6WMU - chains D and F of the 12 polymer chains in the assembly; structure by electron microscopy, 3.18 A resolution.

# Chain D
Name: DNA-directed RNA polymerase subunit beta'
Source organism: Escherichia coli
Notes: EC 2.7.7.6
UniProtKB: P0A8T7 (RPOC_ECOLI); residue numbers follow UniProt; this construct covers 1-1407
Amino-acid sequence (1430 residues; numbered 1 to 1430; the number before each row is that of its first residue):
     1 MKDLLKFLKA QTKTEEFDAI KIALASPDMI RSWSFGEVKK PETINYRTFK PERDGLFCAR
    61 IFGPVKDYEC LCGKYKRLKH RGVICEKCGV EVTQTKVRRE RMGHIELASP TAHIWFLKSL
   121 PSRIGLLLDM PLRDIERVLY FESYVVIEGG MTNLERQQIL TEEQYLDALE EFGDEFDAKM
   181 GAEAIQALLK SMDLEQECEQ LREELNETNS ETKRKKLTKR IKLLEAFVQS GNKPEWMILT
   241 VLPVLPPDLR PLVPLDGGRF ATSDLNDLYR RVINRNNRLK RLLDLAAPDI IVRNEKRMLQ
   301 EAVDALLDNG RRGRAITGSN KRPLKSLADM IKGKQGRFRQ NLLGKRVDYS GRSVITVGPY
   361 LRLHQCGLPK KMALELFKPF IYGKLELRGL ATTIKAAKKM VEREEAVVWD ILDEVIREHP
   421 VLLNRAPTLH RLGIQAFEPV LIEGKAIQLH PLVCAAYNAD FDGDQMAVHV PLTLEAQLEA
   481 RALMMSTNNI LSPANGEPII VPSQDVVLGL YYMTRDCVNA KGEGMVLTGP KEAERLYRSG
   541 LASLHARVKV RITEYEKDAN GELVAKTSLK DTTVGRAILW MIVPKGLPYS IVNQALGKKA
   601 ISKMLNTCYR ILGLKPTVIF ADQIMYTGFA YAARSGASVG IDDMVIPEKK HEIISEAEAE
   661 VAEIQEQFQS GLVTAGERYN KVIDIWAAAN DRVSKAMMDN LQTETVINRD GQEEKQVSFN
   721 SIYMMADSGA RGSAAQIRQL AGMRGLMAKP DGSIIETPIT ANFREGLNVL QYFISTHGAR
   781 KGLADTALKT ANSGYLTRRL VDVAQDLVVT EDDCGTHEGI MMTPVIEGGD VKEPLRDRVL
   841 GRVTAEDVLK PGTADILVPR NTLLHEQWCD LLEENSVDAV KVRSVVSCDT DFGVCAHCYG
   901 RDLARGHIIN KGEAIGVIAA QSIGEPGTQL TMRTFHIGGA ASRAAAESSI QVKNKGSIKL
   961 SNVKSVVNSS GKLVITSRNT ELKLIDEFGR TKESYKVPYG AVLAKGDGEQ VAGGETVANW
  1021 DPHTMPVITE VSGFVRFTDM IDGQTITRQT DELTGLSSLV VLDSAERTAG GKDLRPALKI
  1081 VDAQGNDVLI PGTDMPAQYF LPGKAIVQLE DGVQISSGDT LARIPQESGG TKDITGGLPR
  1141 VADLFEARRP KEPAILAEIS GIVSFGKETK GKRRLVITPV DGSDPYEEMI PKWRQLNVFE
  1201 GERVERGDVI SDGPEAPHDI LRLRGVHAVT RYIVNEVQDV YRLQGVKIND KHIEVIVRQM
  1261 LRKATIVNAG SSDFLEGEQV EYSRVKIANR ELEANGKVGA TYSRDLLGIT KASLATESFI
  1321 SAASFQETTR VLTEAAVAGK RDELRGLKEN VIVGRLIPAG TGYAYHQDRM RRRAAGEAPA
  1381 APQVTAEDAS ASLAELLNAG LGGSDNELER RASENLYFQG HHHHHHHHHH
Disordered / not traced: 1-2, 933-943, 1377-1430
Construct notes: expression tag (1408-1430)
Swiss-Prot annotation at these positions:
  - binding site (Zn(2+)): Cys70, Cys72, Cys85, Cys88, Cys814, Cys888, Cys895, Cys898
  - binding site (Mg(2+)): Asp460, Asp462, Asp464
  - modified residue: Lys983 (N6-acetyllysine)
Bound ions: Zn2+ site 1: Cys70, Cys72, Cys85, Cys88; Mg2+: Asp462, Asp464; Zn2+ site 2: Cys814, Cys888, Cys895, Cys898

# Chain F
Name: RNA polymerase sigma factor RpoD
Source organism: Escherichia coli
UniProtKB: Q0P6L9 (Q0P6L9_ECOLX); residue numbers follow UniProt; this construct covers 1-613
Amino-acid sequence (613 residues; each row starts with the number of its first residue):
     1 MEQNPQSQLK LLVTRGKEQG YLTYAEVNDH LPEDIVDSDQ IEDIIQMIND MGIQVMEEAP
    61 DADDLMLAEN TADEDAAEAA AQVLSSVESE IGRTTDPVRM YMREMGTVEL LTREGEIDIA
   121 KRIEDGINQV QCSVAEYPEA ITYLLEQYDR VEAEEARLSD LITGFVDPNA EEDLAPTATH
   181 VGSELSQEDL DDDEDEDEED GDDDSADDDN SIDPELAREK FAELRAQYVV TRDTIKAKGR
   241 SHATAQEEIL KLSEVFKQFR LVPKQFDYLV NSMRVMMDRV RTQERLIMKL CVEQCKMPKK
   301 NFITLFTGNE TSDTWFNAAI AMNKPWSEKL HDVSEEVHRA LQKLQQIEEE TGLTIEQVKD
   361 INRRMSIGEA KARRAKKEMV EANLRLVISI AKKYTNRGLQ FLDLIQEGNI GLMKAVDKFE
   421 YRRGYKFSTY ATWWIRQAIT RSIADQARTI RIPVHMIETI NKLNRISRQM LQEMGREPTP
   481 EELAERMLMP EDKIRKVLKI AKEPISMETP IGDDEDSHLG DFIEDTTLEL PLDSATTESL
   541 RAATHDVLAG LTAREAKVLR MRFGIDMNTD YTLEEVGKQF DVTRERIRQI EAKALRKLRH
   601 PSRSEVLRSF LDD
Disordered / not traced: 1-90, 168-212, 237-242, 613

# How chain D and chain F interact
Residue-residue contacts (72; chain D residue first):
  Glu42(D) - Arg451(F)  salt bridge
  Thr43(D) - Thr449(F)  hydrogen bond (side chain-backbone)
  Thr43(D) - Ile450(F)
  Ile44(D) - Ile450(F)  hydrophobic
  Tyr46(D) - Ile450(F)  hydrophobic
  Tyr46(D) - Arg451(F)
  Tyr46(D) - Ile452(F)  hydrophobic
  Tyr46(D) - Pro453(F)
  Tyr46(D) - Met456(F)
  Tyr46(D) - Ile500(F)  hydrophobic
  Arg77(D) - Asp570(F)  salt bridge
  Lys79(D) - Thr569(F)
  Glu136(D) - Thr95(F)
  Arg137(D) - Ile91(F)
  Arg137(D) - Arg93(F)
  Tyr140(D) - Thr95(F)
  Tyr140(D) - Met100(F)  hydrophobic
  Glu142(D) - Ile91(F)
  Glu142(D) - Arg93(F)  salt bridge
  Glu142(D) - Arg103(F)  salt bridge
  Glu162(D) - Glu104(F)
  Pro251(D) - Met507(F)
  Val253(D) - Ile523(F)  hydrophobic
  Arg259(D) - Lys502(F)
  Phe260(D) - Ile450(F)  hydrophobic
  Phe260(D) - Pro504(F)
  Phe260(D) - Ile505(F)  hydrogen bond (backbone-backbone)
  Ala261(D) - Ile505(F)
  Ala261(D) - Ile523(F)  hydrophobic
  Thr262(D) - Ile505(F)  hydrogen bond (backbone-backbone)
  Thr262(D) - Ser506(F)
  Thr262(D) - Met507(F)  hydrogen bond (backbone-backbone)
  Asp264(D) - Ser506(F)  hydrogen bond
  Arg270(D) - Gln446(F)
  Arg270(D) - Ala447(F)
  Arg270(D) - Arg448(F)
  Arg270(D) - Thr449(F)  hydrogen bond
  Arg271(D) - Gln400(F)
  Asn274(D) - Gln446(F)
  Arg275(D) - Gln400(F)
  Arg275(D) - Asp403(F)  salt bridge
  Arg278(D) - Asp403(F)  salt bridge
  Arg278(D) - Gln406(F)
  Arg278(D) - Glu407(F)  salt bridge
  Arg278(D) - Gln446(F)
  Arg281(D) - Glu407(F)  salt bridge
  Leu282(D) - Gln406(F)
  Leu282(D) - Ile410(F)  hydrophobic
  Ala286(D) - Arg373(F)  hydrogen bond (backbone-side chain)
  Ala287(D) - Met413(F)  hydrophobic
  Pro288(D) - Val380(F)  hydrophobic
  Pro288(D) - Met413(F)
  Ile290(D) - Leu384(F)  hydrophobic
  Ile291(D) - Val380(F)  hydrophobic
  Ile291(D) - Gln406(F)
  Ile291(D) - Asn409(F)
  Ile291(D) - Met413(F)  hydrophobic
  Asn294(D) - Tyr101(F)
  Asn294(D) - Leu402(F)
  Asn294(D) - Gln406(F)  hydrogen bond
  Glu295(D) - Gln406(F)
  Arg297(D) - Met100(F)
  Met298(D) - Leu402(F)  hydrophobic
  Met298(D) - Gln406(F)
  Arg322(D) - Pro510(F)
  Lys325(D) - Glu508(F)  salt bridge
  Thr392(D) - Phe610(F)
  Ile394(D) - Leu532(F)  hydrophobic
  Ile394(D) - Ala535(F)  hydrophobic
  Ile394(D) - Thr536(F)
  Ile394(D) - Ser539(F)
  Lys398(D) - Leu532(F)
Interface residues without a listed pair, chain D (50 interface residues in all): Arg47, Arg133, Leu252, Leu255, Ser263, Leu285, Asp289, Arg293, Glu301, Tyr382, Thr393
Interface residues without a listed pair, chain F (52 interface residues in all): Thr94, Pro97, Met105, Lys377, Glu381, Lys496, Asp514, Ser609, Asp612

# Summary
Chain D and chain F form an interface of 50 and 52 residues respectively, with 8 hydrogen bonds and 9 salt
bridges. Polar contacts include Glu42(D)-Arg451(F), Arg77(D)-Asp570(F) and Glu142(D)-Arg93(F). Curated
annotation (UniProt) lists 8 Zn2+-binding residues and 3 Mg2+-binding residues on chain D.
Here chain D is DNA-directed RNA polymerase subunit beta' and chain F is RNA polymerase sigma factor RpoD,
both from Escherichia coli. Entry 6WMU (E. coli RNAPs70-SspA-gadA DNA complex) was determined by electron
microscopy (same publication as 6WMP).
